Entry 6C48 (X-ray diffraction, 2.32 A resolution); this record covers chains A and B of the 3 polymer chains in the assembly.

# Chain A
Molecule: Protein lin-9 homolog
Organism: Homo sapiens
Reference sequence: Q5TKA1 (LIN9_HUMAN), isoform Q5TKA1-2; residue numbers follow UniProt; this construct covers 349-466
Chain sequence (119 residues; each row starts with the number of its first residue):
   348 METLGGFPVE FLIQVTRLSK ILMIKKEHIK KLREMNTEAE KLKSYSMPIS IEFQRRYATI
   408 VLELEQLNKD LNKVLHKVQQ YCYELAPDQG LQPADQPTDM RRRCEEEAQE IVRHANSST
Unresolved in the structure: 432-466
Construct notes: expression tag (348)
From the paper describing this entry:
  - contacts within the chain: Lys372-Asn415 (hydrogen bond)

# Chain B
Molecule: Protein lin-52 homolog
Organism: Homo sapiens
Reference sequence: Q52LA3 (LIN52_HUMAN); residue numbers follow UniProt; this construct covers 52-116
Chain sequence (68 residues; row label = number of the first residue in the row):
    49 GEFSSPPKWM AEIERDDIDM LKELGSLTTA NLMEKVRGLQ NLAYQLGLDE SREMTRGKFL
   109 NILEKPKK
Unresolved in the structure: 49-62
Construct notes: expression tag (49-51)
Curated features (UniProtKB/Swiss-Prot):
  - modified residue: Ser53 (Phosphoserine)

# How chain A and chain B interact
Pairs across the interface (66; chain A residue first):
  Leu351(A) - Leu69(B)  hydrophobic
  Leu351(A) - Gly73(B)
  Gly352(A) - Gly73(B)
  Phe354(A) - Leu72(B)
  Phe354(A) - Gly73(B)
  Phe354(A) - Leu75(B)
  Phe354(A) - Thr76(B)
  Phe354(A) - Thr77(B)
  Phe354(A) - Leu80(B)  hydrophobic
  Phe358(A) - Leu80(B)  hydrophobic
  Phe358(A) - Met81(B)  hydrophobic
  Phe358(A) - Val84(B)  hydrophobic
  Leu359(A) - Leu69(B)  hydrophobic
  Leu359(A) - Leu72(B)
  Leu359(A) - Gly73(B)
  Leu359(A) - Leu80(B)  hydrophobic
  Ile360(A) - Leu69(B)
  Val362(A) - Leu72(B)  hydrophobic
  Val362(A) - Val84(B)  hydrophobic
  Val362(A) - Leu87(B)  hydrophobic
  Thr363(A) - Asp65(B)
  Thr363(A) - Met68(B)
  Thr363(A) - Leu69(B)
  Thr363(A) - Leu72(B)
  Leu365(A) - Leu87(B)  hydrophobic
  Ser366(A) - Met68(B)
  Ser366(A) - Leu87(B)
  Lys367(A) - Asp65(B)  salt bridge
  Leu369(A) - Leu87(B)
  Leu369(A) - Leu90(B)  hydrophobic
  Leu369(A) - Ala91(B)
  Leu369(A) - Leu94(B)
  Met370(A) - Leu90(B)  hydrophobic
  Lys372(A) - Glu98(B)  salt bridge
  Lys373(A) - Leu94(B)
  Ile376(A) - Leu94(B)
  Ile376(A) - Asp97(B)
  Ile376(A) - Glu98(B)
  Leu379(A) - Met102(B)  hydrophobic
  Arg380(A) - Glu101(B)
  Arg380(A) - Arg104(B)  hydrogen bond (backbone-side chain)
  Asn383(A) - Glu101(B)  hydrogen bond
  Asn383(A) - Arg104(B)
  Asn383(A) - Gly105(B)
  Asn383(A) - Leu108(B)
  Asn383(A) - Ile110(B)
  Thr384(A) - Arg104(B)
  Ala386(A) - Ile110(B)  hydrophobic
  Glu387(A) - Arg104(B)  salt bridge
  Glu387(A) - Leu108(B)
  Lys390(A) - Leu108(B)
  Phe400(A) - Ile110(B)  hydrophobic
  Gln401(A) - Ile110(B)  hydrogen bond (side chain-backbone)
  Gln401(A) - Leu111(B)
  Gln401(A) - Glu112(B)  hydrogen bond (side chain-backbone)
  Gln401(A) - Pro114(B)
  Tyr404(A) - Glu101(B)
  Tyr404(A) - Gly105(B)
  Tyr404(A) - Ile110(B)  hydrophobic
  Tyr404(A) - Leu111(B)  hydrophobic
  Ala405(A) - Leu111(B)  hydrophobic
  Val408(A) - Met102(B)  hydrophobic
  Leu411(A) - Glu98(B)
  Leu411(A) - Met102(B)  hydrophobic
  Asn415(A) - Glu98(B)  hydrogen bond
  Val425(A) - Val84(B)  hydrophobic
Interface residues without a listed pair, chain A (34 interface residues in all): Ile398, Leu422, Cys429
Interface residues without a listed pair, chain B (28 interface residues in all): Gln88, Asn109

# Summary
34 residues of chain A and 28 residues of chain B are in contact; the contacts include 5 hydrogen bonds and 3
salt bridges. Polar contacts include Lys367(A)-Asp65(B), Lys372(A)-Glu98(B) and Glu387(A)-Arg104(B). The paper
reports contacts within the chain involving Asn415(A) and Lys372(A).
Here chain A is Protein lin-9 homolog and chain B is Protein lin-52 homolog, both from Homo sapiens. Entry
6C48 (Crystal structure of B-Myb-LIN9-LIN52 complex) was determined by X-ray diffraction.
